Entry 7B2H (X-ray diffraction, 2.12 A resolution); this record covers chains B and C of the 6 polymer chains in the assembly.

== Chain B ==
Molecule: Methyl-coenzyme M reductase I subunit beta
Source organism: Methanothermobacter marburgensis (strain ATCC BAA-927 / DSM 2133 / JCM 14651 / NBRC 100331 / OCM 82 / Marburg)
Notes: EC 2.8.4.1; engineered mutation(s): wild-type
Reference sequence: P11560 (MCRB_METTM); numbering as in UniProt (aligned over 1-443)
Amino-acid sequence (443 residues; row label = number of the first residue in the row):
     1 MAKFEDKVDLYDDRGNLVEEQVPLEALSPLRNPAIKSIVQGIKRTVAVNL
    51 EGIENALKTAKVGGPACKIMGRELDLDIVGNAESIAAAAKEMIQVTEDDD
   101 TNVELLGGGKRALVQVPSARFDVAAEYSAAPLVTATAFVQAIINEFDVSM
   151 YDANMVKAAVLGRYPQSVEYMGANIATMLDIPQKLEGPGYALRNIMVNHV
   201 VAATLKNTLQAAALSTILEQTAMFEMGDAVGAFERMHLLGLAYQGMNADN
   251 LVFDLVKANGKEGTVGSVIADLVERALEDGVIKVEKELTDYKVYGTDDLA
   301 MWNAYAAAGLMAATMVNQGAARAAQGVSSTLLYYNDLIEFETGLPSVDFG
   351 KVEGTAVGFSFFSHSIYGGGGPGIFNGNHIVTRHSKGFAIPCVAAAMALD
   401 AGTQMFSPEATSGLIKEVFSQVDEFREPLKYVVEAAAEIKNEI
Not modelled in the structure: 1
Ion coordination: Mg2+ site 1 near Lys3 (its only coordinating residue here); Mg2+ site 2 near Asp13 (its only coordinating residue here); Mg2+ site 3 near Asp147 (its only coordinating residue here); Mg2+ site 4 near Asp271 (its only coordinating residue here); K+: Asn303, Pro345, Ser346
Ligand contacts:
  - 1-thioethanesulfonic acid (COM): Phe361, Ser365, Tyr367
  - factor 430 (F43): Ser365, Ile366, Tyr367
  - Coenzyme B (TP7): Phe361, Phe362, Tyr367, Gly368, Gly369, His379, Ile380, Val381
  - xenon (XE), molecule 1: Gln40, Lys43, Phe121
  - xenon (XE), molecule 2: Thr45, Val46, Ala47, Ala176, Thr177, Ile415, Phe419
  - xenon (XE), molecule 3: Ala135, Thr136, Val139, Lys157, Leu161
  - xenon (XE), molecule 4: Met236, Leu299, Ala300, Phe349
  - xenon (XE), molecule 5: Gly402, Thr403, Gln404, Met405
UniProt features mapped onto this chain:
  - binding site (coenzyme M): Tyr367
  - binding site (coenzyme B): Gly369

== Chain C ==
Molecule: Methyl-coenzyme M reductase I subunit gamma
Source organism: Methanothermobacter marburgensis (strain ATCC BAA-927 / DSM 2133 / JCM 14651 / NBRC 100331 / OCM 82 / Marburg)
Notes: EC 2.8.4.1; engineered mutation(s): wild-type
Reference sequence: P11562 (MCRG_METTM); residue numbers follow UniProt; this construct covers 1-249
Amino-acid sequence (249 residues; numbered 1 to 249; the number before each row is that of its first residue):
     1 MAQYYPGTTKVAQNRRNFCNPEYELEKLREISDEDVVKILGHRAPGEEYP
    51 SVHPPLEEMDEPEDAIREMVEPIDGAKAGDRVRYIQFTDSMYFAPAQPYV
   101 RSRAYLCRYRGADAGTLSGRQIIETRERDLEKISKELLETEFFDPARSGV
   151 RGKSVHGHSLRLDEDGMMFDMLRRQIYNKDTGRVEMVKNQIGDELDEPVD
   201 LGEPLDEETLMEKTTIYRVDGEAYRDDVEAVEIMQRIHVLRSQGGFNLE
Not modelled in the structure: 1
Ion coordination: Mg2+: Glu249 (shared with 1 residue of chain E)
Ligand contacts: factor 430 (F43): Leu117, Ser118, Gly119, Arg120, Lys153, Ser154, Val155, His156, Gly157, His158
UniProt features mapped onto this chain:
  - binding site (coenzyme M): Arg120

== Chain B / chain C interface ==
Residue-residue contacts (118; chain B residue first):
  Asp13(B) with Ala65(C)
  Arg14(B) with Glu63(C); Asp64(C); Ala65(C); Glu68(C), salt bridge
  Lys206(B) with Pro62(C); Arg67(C), hydrogen bond (backbone-side chain)
  Asn207(B) with Asp64(C)
  Thr208(B) with Asp64(C), hydrogen bond; Ile66(C); Arg67(C)
  Leu209(B) with Ile66(C), hydrophobic
  Ala232(B) with Asn247(C), hydrogen bond (backbone-side chain); Leu248(C), hydrophobic
  Phe233(B) with Phe246(C); Asn247(C)
  Phe253(B) with Ala65(C), hydrophobic; Met69(C), hydrophobic
  Val256(B) with Ile66(C), hydrophobic; Met69(C), hydrophobic; Val70(C), hydrophobic
  Lys257(B) with Met69(C)
  Gly260(B) with Met69(C); Val70(C); Glu71(C), hydrogen bond (backbone-backbone); Arg110(C), hydrogen bond (backbone-side chain)
  Lys261(B) with Met69(C); Glu71(C); Arg110(C)
  Glu262(B) with Arg110(C)
  Gly263(B) with Arg110(C), hydrogen bond (backbone-side chain)
  Thr264(B) with Leu106(C); Cys107(C), hydrogen bond (side chain-backbone); Tyr109(C); Arg110(C)
  Val265(B) with Leu106(C), hydrogen bond (backbone-backbone)
  Gly266(B) with Leu106(C), hydrogen bond (backbone-backbone)
  Glu285(B) with Arg236(C), salt bridge
  Lys286(B) with Glu232(C), salt bridge
  Leu288(B) with Glu229(C); Ile233(C), hydrophobic
  Thr289(B) with Thr8(C); Glu229(C), hydrogen bond
  Tyr291(B) with Gln3(C); Tyr5(C); Pro6(C), hydrophobic; Ile233(C), hydrophobic
  Lys292(B) with Gln3(C), hydrogen bond (backbone-side chain)
  Val293(B) with Ile233(C), hydrophobic; Arg236(C)
  Tyr294(B) with Gln3(C); Arg236(C), hydrogen bond (backbone-side chain)
  Met315(B) with Ile66(C), hydrophobic; Val70(C)
  Val316(B) with Val70(C)
  Asn317(B) with Arg110(C); Gly111(C), hydrogen bond (side chain-backbone); Ala112(C), hydrogen bond (side chain-backbone)
  Gly319(B) with Val70(C)
  Ala320(B) with Val70(C); Glu71(C); Pro72(C); Ile73(C), hydrogen bond (backbone-backbone); Ala76(C); Arg110(C)
  Ala321(B) with Ile73(C), hydrophobic; Ala76(C); Gly111(C); Arg126(C), hydrogen bond (backbone-side chain)
  Arg322(B) with Leu56(C); Glu61(C), salt bridge; Arg67(C), hydrogen bond (side chain-backbone); Val70(C), hydrogen bond (side chain-backbone); Arg126(C), hydrogen bond (backbone-side chain)
  Gln325(B) with Val82(C); Asp113(C), hydrogen bond; Glu124(C), hydrogen bond
  Gly326(B) with Asp113(C)
  Ser329(B) with Leu106(C); Asp113(C); Ala114(C), hydrogen bond (side chain-backbone)
  Tyr333(B) with Tyr99(C); Ser102(C); Leu106(C), hydrophobic; Ala114(C); Thr116(C), hydrogen bond
  Asp336(B) with Arg103(C), salt bridge
  Leu337(B) with Arg103(C); Cys107(C), hydrophobic
  Glu339(B) with Ile237(C); Arg241(C), salt bridge
  Phe340(B) with Tyr4(C); Tyr5(C), hydrophobic; Arg103(C); Met234(C), hydrophobic
  Glu341(B) with Ala2(C); Gln3(C), hydrogen bond (backbone-side chain); Tyr4(C), hydrogen bond (side chain-backbone)
  Gly343(B) with Arg236(C), hydrogen bond (backbone-side chain); Leu240(C)
  Pro345(B) with Leu240(C)
  Phe349(B) with Arg241(C); Gly244(C); Gly245(C)
  Gly350(B) with Arg241(C)
  Glu353(B) with Arg241(C), salt bridge
  His364(B) with Asp113(C), salt bridge; Glu124(C)
  Ala398(B) with Arg67(C), hydrogen bond (backbone-side chain)
  Leu399(B) with Arg67(C)
  Asp400(B) with Arg67(C)
  Ala401(B) with His53(C); Leu56(C), hydrophobic; Met59(C)
  Gly402(B) with Val52(C); His53(C)
  Thr403(B) with His53(C); Arg126(C)
Interface residues without a listed pair, chain B (65 interface residues in all): Leu205, Asn259, Asp290, Gly295, Gln318, Ala323, Ser328, Thr330, Leu344, Ser346, Lys351
Interface residues without a listed pair, chain C (55 interface residues in all): Cys19, Arg108, Gly115

== Overview ==
Chain B and chain C form an interface of 65 and 55 residues respectively, with 27 hydrogen bonds and 8 salt
bridges. Polar pairs include Arg14(B)-Glu68(C), Glu285(B)-Arg236(C) and Lys286(B)-Glu232(C). Factor 430 is
bound between chain B and chain C.
Chain B is Methyl-coenzyme M reductase I subunit beta and chain C is Methyl-coenzyme M reductase I subunit
gamma, both from Methanothermobacter marburgensis (strain ATCC BAA-927 / DSM 2133 / JCM 14651 / NBRC 100331 /
OCM 82 / Marburg); the structure, Crystal structure of the methyl-coenzyme M reductase from
Methanothermobacter Marburgensis derivatized with xenon, was determined by X-ray diffraction (same publication
as 7B2C).
